PDB entry 6XNY | electron microscopy, 2.90 A resolution | chains C and y of the 10 polymer chains in the assembly

== Chain C ==
Name: V(D)J recombination-activating protein 1
From: Mus musculus
Notes: EC 3.1.-.-, 2.3.2.27
UniProt: P15919 (RAG1_MOUSE); residue numbers follow UniProt; this construct covers 261-1008
Chain sequence (750 residues; row label = number of the first residue in the row):
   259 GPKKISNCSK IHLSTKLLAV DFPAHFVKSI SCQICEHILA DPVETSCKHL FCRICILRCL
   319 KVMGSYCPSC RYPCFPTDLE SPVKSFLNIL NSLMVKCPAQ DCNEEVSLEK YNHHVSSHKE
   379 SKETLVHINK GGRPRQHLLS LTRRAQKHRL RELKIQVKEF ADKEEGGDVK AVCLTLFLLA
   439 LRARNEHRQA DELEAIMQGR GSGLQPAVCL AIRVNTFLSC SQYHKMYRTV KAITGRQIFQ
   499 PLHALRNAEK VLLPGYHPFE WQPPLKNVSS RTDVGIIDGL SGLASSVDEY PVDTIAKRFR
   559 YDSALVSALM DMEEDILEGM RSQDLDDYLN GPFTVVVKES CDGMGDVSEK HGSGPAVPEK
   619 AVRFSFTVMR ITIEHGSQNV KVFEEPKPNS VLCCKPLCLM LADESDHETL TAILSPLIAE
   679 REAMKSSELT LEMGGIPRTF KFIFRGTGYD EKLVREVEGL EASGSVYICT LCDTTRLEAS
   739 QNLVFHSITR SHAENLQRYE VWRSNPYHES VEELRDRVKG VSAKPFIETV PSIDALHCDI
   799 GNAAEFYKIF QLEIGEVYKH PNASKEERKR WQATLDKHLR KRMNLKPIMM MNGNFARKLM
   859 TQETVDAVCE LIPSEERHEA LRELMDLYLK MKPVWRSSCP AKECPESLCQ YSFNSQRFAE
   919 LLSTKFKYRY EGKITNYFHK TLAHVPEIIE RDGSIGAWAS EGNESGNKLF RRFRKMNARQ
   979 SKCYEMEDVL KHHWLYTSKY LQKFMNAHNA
Unresolved in the structure: 259-459, 1008
Differences from the reference sequence: expression tag (259-260); engineered mutation Val649 (Glu in P15919), Met848 (Arg in P15919)
Metal / ion sites: Mg2+ site 1: Asp600, Gly601, Glu962 (shared with 2 residues of chain x); Mg2+ site 2: Glu662, Asp708 (shared with 1 residue of chain J); Zn2+: Cys727, Cys730, His937, His942
Curated features (UniProtKB/Swiss-Prot):
  - zinc finger: Cys290 to Arg329 (RING-type), Leu351 to Lys380 (RAG1-type)
  - DNA-binding region: Gly389 to Gln456 (NBD)
  - binding site (Zn(2+)): Cys266, His270, Cys290, Cys293, His295, Cys305, His307, Cys310, Cys313, Cys325, Cys328, Cys355, Cys360, His372, His376
  - binding site (a divalent metal cation): Asp600, Asp708, Glu962
  - site: Trp893 (Essential for DNA hairpin formation, participates in base-stacking interactions near the cleavage site)
What the authors report for this chain:
  - Mg2+ coordination: Asp600
  - binding site for 12RSS integration strand: Met847, Met848
  - mutagenesis - E649V/R848M: increased catalytic activity on disintegration
  - catalytic residues: Asp600, Asp708, Glu962

== Chain y ==
Molecule: 23RSS integration strand
Sequence (66 nucleotides; row label = number of the first residue in the row; numbers below 1 keep their minus sign (DG-9 is residue -9)):
    -9 GGTCGAGGTT TTTGTACAGC CAGACAACAG CCTACTACCA CTGTGCGGCG GTAGCCCTAT
    51 CCTGAG
Unresolved in the structure: -9 to 23, 55-56
Metal / ion sites: Mg2+: DG35, DC36 (shared with 1 residue of chain A)

== Chain C / chain y interface ==
Pairs across the interface (28; chain C residue first):
  Tyr485(C) with DA24(y), hydrogen bond to the phosphate; DC25(y), hydrogen bond to the phosphate
  Lys489(C) with DA24(y), hydrogen bond to the phosphate; DC25(y), salt bridge to the phosphate
  Gln495(C) with DA24(y), phosphate contact
  Pro499(C) with DA24(y), phosphate contact
  His501(C) with DA24(y), sugar contact
  Ser606(C) with DG33(y), phosphate contact
  Lys608(C) with DT32(y), phosphate contact
  His609(C) with DC31(y), phosphate contact; DT32(y), salt bridge to the phosphate
  Gly610(C) with DC31(y), phosphate contact
  Glu719(C) with DC45(y), phosphate contact
  Ala720(C) with DG44(y), phosphate contact; DC45(y), sugar contact
  Gly722(C) with DG44(y), base contact; DC45(y), sugar contact; DC46(y), sugar contact
  Ser723(C) with DC45(y), sugar contact; DC46(y), hydrogen bond to the phosphate
  Val724(C) with DC46(y), hydrogen bond to the phosphate
  Arg773(C) with DC46(y), salt bridge to the phosphate
  Met847(C) with DC39(y), base contact; DG40(y), base contact
  Lys973(C) with DG33(y), phosphate contact; DT34(y), salt bridge to the phosphate
  Gln978(C) with DC31(y), sugar contact; DT32(y), sugar contact
Other interface residues (no listed pair), chain C (23 interface residues in all): His482, Ser611, Ser663, Lys827, Met848
Other interface residues (no listed pair), chain y (14 interface residues in all): DT26, DA30, DA43

== Summary ==
23 residues of chain C face 14 of chain y across their interface; the contacts include 5 hydrogen bonds and 4
salt bridges. Polar contacts include Tyr485(C)-DA24(y), Tyr485(C)-DC25(y) and Lys489(C)-DA24(y). From the
paper: catalytic residues Asp600(C), Asp708(C) and Glu962(C); E649V/R848M of chain C increase catalytic
activity on disintegration.
Here chain C is V(D)J recombination-activating protein 1 (Mus musculus) and chain y is 23RSS integration
strand. Entry 6XNY (Structure of RAG1 (R848M/E649V)-RAG2-DNA Strand Transfer Complex (Paired-Form)) was
determined by electron microscopy, deposited together with 6XNX and 6XNZ.
